PDB entry 8VJR | electron microscopy, 2.63 A resolution | chains C and B of the 3 polymer chains in the assembly

# Chain C (and B)
Molecule: Capsid protein
Source organism: Tulane virus
Notes: chain B of this document is another copy of the same molecule, construct and numbering; everything in this record applies to it too
Reference sequence: B2Y6D0 (B2Y6D0_9CALI); residue numbers follow UniProt; this construct covers 1-534
Chain sequence (534 residues; numbered 1 to 534; the number before each row is that of its first residue):
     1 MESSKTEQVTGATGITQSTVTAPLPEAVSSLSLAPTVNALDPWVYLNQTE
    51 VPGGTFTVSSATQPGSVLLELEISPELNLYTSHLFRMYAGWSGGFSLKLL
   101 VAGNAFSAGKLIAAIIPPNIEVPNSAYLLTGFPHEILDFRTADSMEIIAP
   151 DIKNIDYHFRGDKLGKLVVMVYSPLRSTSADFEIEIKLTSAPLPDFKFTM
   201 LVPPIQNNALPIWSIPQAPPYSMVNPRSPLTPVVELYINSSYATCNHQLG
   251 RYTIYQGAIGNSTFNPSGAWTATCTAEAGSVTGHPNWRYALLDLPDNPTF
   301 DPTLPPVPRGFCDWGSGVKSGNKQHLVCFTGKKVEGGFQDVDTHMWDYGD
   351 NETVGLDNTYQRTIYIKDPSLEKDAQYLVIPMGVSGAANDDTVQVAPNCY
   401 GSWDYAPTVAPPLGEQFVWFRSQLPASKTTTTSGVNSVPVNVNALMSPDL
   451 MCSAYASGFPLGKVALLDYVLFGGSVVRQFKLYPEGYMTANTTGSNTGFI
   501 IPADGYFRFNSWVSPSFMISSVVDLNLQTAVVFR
Unresolved in the structure: 1, 528-534 (chain B: 1-19, 528-534)
Sequence notes: conflict S3 (Asn in B2Y6D0), H284 (Asn in B2Y6D0), V334 (Phe in B2Y6D0), E335 (Ala in B2Y6D0), T343 (Ala in B2Y6D0), K367 (Ser in B2Y6D0), M451 (Ile in B2Y6D0), C452 (Arg in B2Y6D0)

# Interface between chain C and chain B
Pairs across the interface - 32 pairs, chain C then chain B:
  Q63(C) with V476(B); V477(B), hydrogen bond (side chain-backbone); Q479(B); S521(B), hydrogen bond
  F106(C) with A105(B), hydrophobic; F106(B), hydrophobic
  A108(C) with G103(B)
  K110(C) with V101(B)
  N124(C) with R508(B)
  S125(C) with N510(B), hydrogen bond (side chain-backbone)
  Y127(C) with E50(B); P52(B); L79(B); P211(B), hydrogen bond (side chain-backbone); N510(B); S511(B)
  L128(C) with I212(B), hydrophobic
  T130(C) with Q48(B); T49(B); E50(B)
  G131(C) with Y80(B), hydrogen bond (backbone-side chain)
  H134(C) with Q48(B)
  R140(C) with G103(B); N104(B)
  Y172(C) with E50(B), hydrogen bond; K187(B)
  S173(C) with A102(B)
  P174(C) with E185(B)
  R176(C) with E183(B), hydrogen bond (side chain-backbone); E185(B), salt bridge
  S177(C) with F182(B)
  T178(C) with F182(B)
Also at the interface, not in a pair above, chain C (22 interface residues in all): A61, P64, A105, S107
Also at the interface, not in a pair above, chain B (31 interface residues in all): L100, T189, D468, F509, W512, S520

# Overview
22 residues of chain C face 31 of chain B across their interface; the contacts include 7 hydrogen bonds and 1
salt bridge. Polar pairs include R176(C)-E185(B), Q63(C)-V477(B) and Q63(C)-S521(B).
Both chains are Capsid protein (Tulane virus). Entry 8VJR (Cryo-EM structure of Tulane virus 9-6-17 variant
capsid protein VP1 9-14-18, DTT-treated) was determined by electron microscopy, deposited together with 9CVE,
9CVF, 9CVG, 8VGR and 8VJS.
